Entry 1X14 (X-ray diffraction, 1.94 A resolution); this record covers chains A and B.

[Chain A (and B)]
Name: NAD(P) transhydrogenase subunit alpha
Organism: Escherichia coli
Notes: EC 1.6.1.2; fragment: NAD(H)-binding domain; chain B of this document is another copy of the same molecule, construct and numbering; everything in this record applies to it too
Reference sequence: P07001 (PNTA_ECOLI); residues 1002-1394 here correspond to UniProt positions 2-394 (UniProt number = residue number - 1000)
Sequence (401 residues; numbered 994 to 1394; the number before each row is that of its first residue):
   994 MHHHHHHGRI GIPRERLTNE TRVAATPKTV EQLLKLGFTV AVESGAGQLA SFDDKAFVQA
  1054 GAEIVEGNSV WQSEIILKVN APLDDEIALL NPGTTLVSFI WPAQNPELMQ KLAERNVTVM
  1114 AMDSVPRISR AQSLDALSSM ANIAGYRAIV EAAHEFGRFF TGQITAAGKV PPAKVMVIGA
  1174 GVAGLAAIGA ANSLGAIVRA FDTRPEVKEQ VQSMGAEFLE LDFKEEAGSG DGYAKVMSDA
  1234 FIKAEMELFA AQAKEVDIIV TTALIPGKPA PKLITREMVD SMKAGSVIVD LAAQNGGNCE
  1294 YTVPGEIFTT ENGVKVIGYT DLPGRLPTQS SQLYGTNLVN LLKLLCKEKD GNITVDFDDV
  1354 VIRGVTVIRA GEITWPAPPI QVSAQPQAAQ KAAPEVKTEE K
Unresolved in the structure: 994-999, 1217-1223, 1373-1394 (chain B: 994-997, 1216-1229, 1376-1394)
Sequence notes: expression tag (994-1001)
UniProt features mapped onto this chain:
  - binding site (NAD(+)): R1120 to S1122, V1175, D1195 to R1197, E1238, L1257

[Chain A / chain B interface]
Pairs across the interface - 66 pairs, chain A then chain B:
  S1044(A) - R1151(B)
  S1044(A) - A1277(B)
  Q1125(A) - A1159(B)
  S1126(A) - A1159(B)
  S1132(A) - A1160(B)
  N1135(A) - F1152(B)
  N1135(A) - Q1156(B)  hydrogen bond
  I1136(A) - F1152(B)  hydrophobic
  Y1139(A) - F1152(B)  hydrophobic
  Y1139(A) - F1153(B)  hydrogen bond (side chain-backbone)
  Y1139(A) - T1154(B)
  R1140(A) - A1146(B)  hydrogen bond (side chain-backbone)
  R1140(A) - H1147(B)  hydrogen bond (side chain-backbone)
  R1140(A) - F1149(B)
  V1143(A) - A1146(B)
  V1143(A) - H1147(B)
  E1144(A) - H1147(B)
  A1146(A) - R1140(B)  hydrogen bond (backbone-side chain)
  A1146(A) - V1143(B)
  H1147(A) - R1140(B)  hydrogen bond (backbone-side chain)
  H1147(A) - V1143(B)
  H1147(A) - E1144(B)  salt bridge
  H1147(A) - H1147(B)
  F1149(A) - R1140(B)
  F1149(A) - L1319(B)
  G1150(A) - L1319(B)
  G1150(A) - P1320(B)
  G1150(A) - T1321(B)  hydrogen bond (backbone-backbone)
  G1150(A) - Q1322(B)  hydrogen bond (backbone-backbone)
  R1151(A) - F1045(B)
  R1151(A) - L1319(B)
  R1151(A) - T1321(B)
  R1151(A) - Q1322(B)
  F1152(A) - N1135(B)
  F1152(A) - I1136(B)  hydrophobic
  F1152(A) - Y1139(B)  hydrophobic
  F1152(A) - L1319(B)  hydrophobic
  F1152(A) - Q1322(B)  hydrogen bond (backbone-side chain)
  F1153(A) - Y1139(B)  hydrogen bond (backbone-side chain)
  Q1156(A) - N1135(B)  hydrogen bond
  T1158(A) - N1135(B)
  T1158(A) - L1326(B)
  A1159(A) - Q1125(B)
  A1159(A) - S1126(B)
  A1160(A) - S1132(B)
  A1160(A) - L1326(B)
  A1160(A) - T1329(B)
  A1160(A) - N1330(B)
  V1163(A) - Q1322(B)
  S1186(A) - S1186(B)  hydrogen bond (side chain-backbone)
  A1277(A) - S1044(B)
  G1278(A) - S1044(B)
  L1319(A) - F1149(B)
  L1319(A) - G1150(B)
  L1319(A) - R1151(B)
  L1319(A) - F1152(B)  hydrophobic
  P1320(A) - G1150(B)
  T1321(A) - G1150(B)  hydrogen bond (backbone-backbone)
  T1321(A) - R1151(B)
  Q1322(A) - G1150(B)  hydrogen bond (backbone-backbone)
  Q1322(A) - R1151(B)
  Q1322(A) - F1152(B)  hydrogen bond (side chain-backbone)
  Q1322(A) - V1163(B)
  L1326(A) - A1160(B)
  T1329(A) - A1160(B)
  N1330(A) - A1160(B)
Also at the interface, not in a pair above, chain A (35 interface residues in all): T1154, L1187, R1318
Also at the interface, not in a pair above, chain B (37 interface residues in all): D1046, T1158, L1187, G1278, N1333

[Overview]
35 residues of chain A and 37 residues of chain B are in contact, with 15 hydrogen bonds and 1 salt bridge.
Polar contacts include H1147(A)-E1144(B), N1135(A)-Q1156(B) and Y1139(A)-F1153(B). UniProt lists 9
NAD+-binding residues on chain A.
Chain A and chain B are both NAD(P) transhydrogenase subunit alpha (Escherichia coli); the structure, Crystal
structure of E. coli transhydrogenase domain I with bound NAD, was determined by X-ray diffraction, deposited
together with 1X13 and 1X15.
